Entry 4G2T (X-ray diffraction, 2.40 A resolution); this record covers chain A.

# Chain A
Name: SsfS6
Organism: Streptomyces sp. SF2575
UniProtKB: D6MSX4 (D6MSX4_9ACTO); numbering as in UniProt (aligned over 1-383)
Sequence (397 residues; numbered -13 to 383; the number before each row is that of its first residue; numbers below 1 keep their minus sign (His-13 is residue -13)):
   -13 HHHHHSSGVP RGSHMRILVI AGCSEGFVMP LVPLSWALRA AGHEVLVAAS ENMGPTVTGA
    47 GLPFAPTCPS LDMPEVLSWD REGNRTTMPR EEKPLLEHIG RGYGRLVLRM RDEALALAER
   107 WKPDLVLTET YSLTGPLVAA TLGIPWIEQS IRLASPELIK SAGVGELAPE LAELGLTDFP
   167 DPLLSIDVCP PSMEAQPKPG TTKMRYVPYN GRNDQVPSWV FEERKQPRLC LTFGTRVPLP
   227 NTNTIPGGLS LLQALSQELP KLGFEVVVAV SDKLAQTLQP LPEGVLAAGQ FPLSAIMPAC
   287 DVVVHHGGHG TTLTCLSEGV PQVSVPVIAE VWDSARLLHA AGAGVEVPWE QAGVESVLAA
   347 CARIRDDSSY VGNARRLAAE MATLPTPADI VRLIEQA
Unresolved in the structure: -13 to -1, 182-185, 226-236, 262-267, 335-341
Construct notes: expression tag (-13 to 0)
Modified residues: Mse1, Mse15, Mse39, Mse59, Mse74, Mse96, Mse179, Mse190, Mse283, Mse367 (selenomethionine; parent Met)
Ligand contacts: thymidine-5'-diphosphate (TYD): Gly12, Mse15, Tyr195, Asn196, Thr218, Gly220, Thr221, Arg222, Ala255, Val256, Ser257, Gly275, Gln276, Phe277, Pro278, Leu279, His292, Gly294, His295, Gly296, Thr297
Reported in the primary citation:
  - self-association interface (contacts with another copy of this molecule); pairs are residue here / residue on that copy: Trp22-Trp22 (pi stacking)
  - binding site for thymidine-5'-diphosphate: Asn196, Thr221, Val256, Phe277, Leu279, His292 to Thr297
  - specificity-determining residues: Asn196
  - specificity-determining residues: Thr300 (proposed by the authors, not directly observed)
  - contacts within the chain: Asn196-Thr300
  - conformationally variable residues (order/disorder transition): Gly220 to Leu225, Ala255 to Ser257, Gln276 to Pro278
  - catalytic residues: Asp58, His292, Glu316 (proposed by the authors, not directly observed)
  - binding site for thymidine-5'-diphosphate: Arg222 (from molecular simulation)

# In short
Chain A binds thymidine-5'-diphosphate. The paper reports catalytic residues Asp58, His292 and Glu316; a
binding site for thymidine-5'-diphosphate at Asn196, Thr221 and Val256 among others.
Chain A is SsfS6 (Streptomyces sp. SF2575); the structure, Crystal Structure of Streptomyces sp. SF2575
glycosyltransferase SsfS6, complexed with thymidine diphosphate, was determined by X-ray diffraction together
with 4FZR from the same study.
